Entry 3QFB (X-ray diffraction, 2.60 A resolution); this record covers chains A and B of the 4 polymer chains in the assembly.

== Chain A (and B) ==
Molecule: Thioredoxin reductase 1, cytoplasmic
Organism: Homo sapiens
Notes: EC 1.8.1.9; chain B of this document is another copy of the same molecule, construct and numbering; everything in this record applies to it too
UniProt: Q16881 (TRXR1_HUMAN); residues 1-499 here = UniProt positions 1-499
Amino-acid sequence (519 residues; each row starts with the number of its first residue; numbers below 1 keep their minus sign (Met-19 is residue -19)):
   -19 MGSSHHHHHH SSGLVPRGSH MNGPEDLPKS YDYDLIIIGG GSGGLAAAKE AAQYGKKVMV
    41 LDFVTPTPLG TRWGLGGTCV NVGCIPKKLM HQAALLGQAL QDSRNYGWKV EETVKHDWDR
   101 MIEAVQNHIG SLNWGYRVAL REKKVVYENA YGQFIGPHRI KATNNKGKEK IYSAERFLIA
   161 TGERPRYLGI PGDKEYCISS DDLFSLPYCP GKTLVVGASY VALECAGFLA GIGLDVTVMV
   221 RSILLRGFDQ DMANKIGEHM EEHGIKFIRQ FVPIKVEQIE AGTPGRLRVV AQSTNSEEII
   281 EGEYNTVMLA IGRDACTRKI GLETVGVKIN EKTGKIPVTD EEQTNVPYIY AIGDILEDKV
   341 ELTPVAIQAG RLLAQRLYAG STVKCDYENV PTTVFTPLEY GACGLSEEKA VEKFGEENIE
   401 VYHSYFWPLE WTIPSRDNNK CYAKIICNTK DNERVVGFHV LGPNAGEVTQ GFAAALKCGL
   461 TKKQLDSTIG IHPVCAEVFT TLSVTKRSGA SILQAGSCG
Not modelled in the structure: -19 to 4 (chain B: -19 to 8)
Differences from the reference sequence: expression tag (-19 to 0); engineered mutation Ser497 (Cys in Q16881)
Disulfides: Cys59-Cys64
Small-molecule neighbours: FAD (flavin-adenine dinucleotide): Ile18, Gly19, Gly20, Gly21, Ser22, Gly23, Gly24, Leu41, Asp42, Phe43, Val44, Gly57, Thr58, Cys59, Val62, Gly63, Cys64, Lys67, Ala130, Tyr131, Gly132, Ala160, Thr161, Gly162, Glu163, Ser180, Phe184, Tyr200, Val201, Arg293, Cys296, Ile300, Ile332, Gly333, Asp334, Glu341, Leu342, Thr343, Pro344, Ala346, Phe375
Reported in the primary citation:
  - catalytic residues: Cys59, Cys64 (citing earlier work)

== Chain A / chain B interface ==
Pairs across the interface (144):
  Cys59(A) with His472(B)
  Cys64(A) with His472(B)
  Ile65(A) with His472(B)
  Lys68(A) with Leu409(B); Glu410(B), salt bridge; Pro473(B), hydrogen bond (side chain-backbone)
  Leu69(A) with Tyr86(B); Leu409(B); Ile413(B), hydrophobic
  Gln72(A) with Tyr86(B); Glu410(B)
  Ala73(A) with Trp88(B), hydrogen bond (backbone-side chain)
  Leu76(A) with Tyr86(B), hydrophobic
  Gly77(A) with Trp88(B)
  Leu80(A) with Leu80(B), hydrophobic; Ser83(B); Trp88(B), hydrophobic
  Ser83(A) with Leu80(B)
  Arg84(A) with Arg100(B)
  Asn85(A) with Arg100(B), hydrogen bond (backbone-side chain); Ala104(B)
  Tyr86(A) with Leu69(B); Gln72(B); Leu76(B), hydrophobic; His96(B), hydrogen bond (backbone-side chain); Met101(B)
  Gly87(A) with His96(B), hydrogen bond (backbone-side chain); Asp97(B), hydrogen bond (backbone-backbone); Arg100(B)
  Trp88(A) with Ala73(B), hydrogen bond (side chain-backbone); Gly77(B); Leu80(B), hydrophobic; Val94(B); Lys95(B); His96(B)
  Lys89(A) with Glu91(B); Val94(B); Lys95(B), hydrogen bond (backbone-backbone)
  Val90(A) with Leu80(B), hydrophobic
  Glu91(A) with Glu91(B)
  Val94(A) with Trp88(B); Lys89(B)
  Lys95(A) with Trp88(B); Lys89(B), hydrogen bond (backbone-backbone)
  His96(A) with Tyr86(B); Gly87(B); Trp88(B), hydrogen bond
  Asp97(A) with Gly87(B), hydrogen bond (backbone-backbone)
  Arg100(A) with Asn85(B), hydrogen bond (side chain-backbone); Gly87(B)
  Met101(A) with Tyr86(B)
  Ala104(A) with Asn85(B); Ile413(B)
  Val105(A) with Ile413(B)
  His108(A) with Leu409(B); Thr412(B)
  Ser111(A) with Ser497(B)
  Thr343(A) with His472(B)
  Pro344(A) with Ile469(B), hydrophobic; Gly470(B); His472(B)
  Val345(A) with Ile469(B)
  Gln348(A) with Asp466(B); Ile469(B)
  Arg351(A) with Thr481(B)
  Val370(A) with Ile469(B), hydrophobic
  Pro371(A) with Ile469(B); Ile471(B), hydrophobic
  Thr373(A) with Ile471(B)
  Leu409(A) with Ile65(B), hydrophobic; Lys68(B); Leu69(B); His108(B)
  Glu410(A) with Lys68(B), salt bridge; Gln72(B)
  Thr412(A) with His108(B)
  Ile413(A) with Leu69(B), hydrophobic; Ala104(B); Val105(B), hydrophobic
  Asn444(A) with Asn444(B), hydrogen bond
  Gly446(A) with Ile471(B)
  Glu447(A) with Glu447(B); Val448(B); Val474(B); Cys475(B), hydrogen bond (side chain-backbone); Ala476(B), hydrogen bond (side chain-backbone)
  Val448(A) with Glu447(B)
  Thr449(A) with Ile471(B)
  Gln450(A) with Phe452(B); Ile469(B); Gly470(B); Ile471(B); Ala476(B); Glu477(B); Thr480(B)
  Gly451(A) with Gly451(B); Phe452(B)
  Phe452(A) with Gln450(B); Gly451(B)
  Ala453(A) with Thr468(B)
  Ala454(A) with Thr468(B)
  Ala455(A) with Ala455(B), hydrophobic
  Lys457(A) with Gln464(B); Ser467(B); Thr468(B)
  Cys458(A) with Cys458(B), hydrophobic; Leu460(B), hydrophobic; Gln464(B)
  Leu460(A) with Cys458(B), hydrophobic
  Gln464(A) with Lys457(B); Cys458(B)
  Asp466(A) with Gln348(B)
  Ser467(A) with Lys457(B)
  Thr468(A) with Ala453(B); Ala454(B); Lys457(B)
  Ile469(A) with Pro344(B), hydrophobic; Val345(B); Gln348(B); Asp366(B); Val370(B), hydrophobic; Pro371(B); Gln450(B)
  Gly470(A) with Pro344(B); Gln450(B)
  Ile471(A) with Pro371(B), hydrophobic; Thr373(B); Gly446(B); Thr449(B); Gln450(B)
  His472(A) with Cys59(B); Cys64(B); Ile65(B); Thr343(B); Pro344(B)
  Pro473(A) with Lys68(B), hydrogen bond (backbone-side chain)
  Val474(A) with Glu447(B)
  Cys475(A) with Glu447(B), hydrogen bond (backbone-side chain)
  Ala476(A) with Glu447(B), hydrogen bond (backbone-side chain); Gln450(B)
  Glu477(A) with Gln450(B)
  Thr480(A) with Gln450(B)
  Thr481(A) with Arg351(B)
  Ser497(A) with Ser111(B), hydrogen bond (backbone-side chain)
Also at the interface, not in a pair above, chain A (81 interface residues in all): Ala79, Asp82, Trp114, Gly211, Ile212, Asp366, Thr372, Phe375, Cys498, Gly499
Also at the interface, not in a pair above, chain B (80 interface residues in all): Ala79, Asp82, Arg84, Val90, Trp114, Gly211, Ile212, Thr372, Phe375, Cys498

== Summary ==
Chain A and chain B form an interface of 81 and 80 residues respectively; the contacts include 19 hydrogen
bonds and 2 salt bridges. Polar contacts include Lys68(A)-Glu410(B), Lys68(A)-Pro473(B) and Ala73(A)-Trp88(B).
Bound to chain A: flavin-adenine dinucleotide. The paper reports catalytic residues Cys59(A) and Cys64(A).
Both chains are Thioredoxin reductase 1, cytoplasmic (Homo sapiens). Entry 3QFB (Crystal structure of the
human thioredoxin reductase-thioredoxin complex) was determined by X-ray diffraction (same publication as
3QFA).
